Entry 6HQ5 (X-ray diffraction, 2.83 A resolution); this record covers chains A and B.

Chain A (and B):
Name: EAL Enzyme Bd1971
From: Bdellovibrio bacteriovorus (strain ATCC 15356 / DSM 50701 / NCIB 9529 / HD100)
Notes: chain B of this document is another copy of the same molecule, construct and numbering; everything in this record applies to it too
UniProt: Q6MLN6 (Q6MLN6_BDEBA); residue numbers follow UniProt; this construct covers 5-400
Sequence (398 residues; each row starts with the number of its first residue):
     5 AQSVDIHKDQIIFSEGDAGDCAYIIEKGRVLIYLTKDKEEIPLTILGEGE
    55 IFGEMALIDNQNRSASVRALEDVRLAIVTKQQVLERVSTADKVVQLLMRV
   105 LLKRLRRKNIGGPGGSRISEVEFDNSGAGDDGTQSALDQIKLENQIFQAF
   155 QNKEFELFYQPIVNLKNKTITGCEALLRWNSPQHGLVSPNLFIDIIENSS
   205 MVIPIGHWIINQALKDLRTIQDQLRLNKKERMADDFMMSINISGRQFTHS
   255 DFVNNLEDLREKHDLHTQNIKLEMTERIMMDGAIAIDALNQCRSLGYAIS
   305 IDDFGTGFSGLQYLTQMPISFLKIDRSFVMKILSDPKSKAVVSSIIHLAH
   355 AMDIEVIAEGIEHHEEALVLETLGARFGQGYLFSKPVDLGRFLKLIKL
Unresolved in the structure: 116-137 (chain B: 5, 116-135, 402)
Construct notes: expression tag (401-402)
Bound ions: Ca2+ site 1: E178, N245, E277, D306 (together with c-di-GMP); Ca2+ site 2: D306, D307, D329, E363 (together with c-di-GMP)
Small-molecule neighbours:
  - c-di-GMP (C2E; 9,9'-[(2R,3R,3aS,5S,7aR,9R,10R,10aS,12S,14aR)-3,5,10,12-tetrahydroxy-5,12-dioxidooctahydro-2H,7H-difuro[3,2-d:3',2'-j][1,3,7,9,2,8]tetraoxadiphosphacyclododecine-2,9-diyl]bis(2-amino-1,9-dihydro-6H-purin-6-one)): Q164, E178, A179, L180, L181, R182, I197, E201, I213, N245, S247, E277, D306, D307, D329, R330, E363, G364, I365, E366, G384, Y385, P390
  - adenosine-3',5'-cyclic-monophosphate (CMP): F17, I36, L47, T48, F56, G57, E58, M59, A60, N66, R67, S68, A69, L109, N113
What the authors report for this chain:
  - binding site for c-di-GMP: R182, Y385
  - conformationally variable residues (side-chain flip): R182, R330, Y385

Chain A / chain B interface:
Contacting residue pairs (91; chain A residue first):
  A5(A) - Q152(B)  hydrogen bond (backbone-side chain)
  Q6(A) - Q152(B)
  I28(A) - L141(B)  hydrophobic
  E30(A) - K145(B)  salt bridge
  L47(A) - K112(B)
  T48(A) - K112(B)
  L50(A) - R108(B)
  E54(A) - K107(B)  salt bridge
  I55(A) - R108(B)  hydrogen bond (backbone-side chain)
  E58(A) - R108(B)  salt bridge
  I62(A) - L101(B)  hydrophobic
  A80(A) - K145(B)
  I81(A) - N148(B)  hydrogen bond (backbone-side chain)
  V82(A) - I144(B)  hydrophobic
  T83(A) - N148(B)
  Q85(A) - S204(B)
  Q86(A) - I144(B)  hydrogen bond (side chain-backbone)
  Q86(A) - E147(B)
  Q86(A) - N148(B)  hydrogen bond
  E89(A) - S203(B)
  E89(A) - S204(B)  hydrogen bond (side chain-backbone)
  E89(A) - R249(B)  salt bridge
  R90(A) - D95(B)  salt bridge
  R90(A) - V97(B)
  R90(A) - V98(B)
  R90(A) - Q143(B)
  R90(A) - E147(B)  salt bridge
  D95(A) - R90(B)
  V97(A) - R90(B)
  V98(A) - R90(B)
  V98(A) - V98(B)  hydrophobic
  L101(A) - I62(B)  hydrophobic
  L101(A) - M102(B)  hydrophobic
  M102(A) - L101(B)  hydrophobic
  M102(A) - M102(B)  hydrophobic
  V104(A) - I55(B)  hydrophobic
  L105(A) - L106(B)  hydrophobic
  L105(A) - L109(B)  hydrophobic
  L106(A) - L105(B)  hydrophobic
  K107(A) - E54(B)  salt bridge
  R108(A) - L50(B)
  R108(A) - I55(B)  hydrogen bond (side chain-backbone)
  R108(A) - E58(B)  salt bridge
  R108(A) - L109(B)
  L109(A) - L105(B)  hydrophobic
  K112(A) - L109(B)
  K112(A) - K112(B)
  K112(A) - N113(B)
  L141(A) - I28(B)  hydrophobic
  I144(A) - Q86(B)
  I144(A) - R90(B)
  K145(A) - E30(B)  salt bridge
  E147(A) - Q86(B)
  E147(A) - R90(B)  salt bridge
  N148(A) - Q86(B)
  S203(A) - Q85(B)
  S204(A) - Q85(B)  hydrogen bond
  R249(A) - E89(B)  salt bridge
  E280(A) - S313(B)  hydrogen bond
  G309(A) - S313(B)
  G309(A) - L315(B)
  G309(A) - Q316(B)  hydrogen bond (backbone-backbone)
  T310(A) - S313(B)
  T310(A) - Q316(B)
  G311(A) - F312(B)
  G311(A) - S313(B)  hydrogen bond (backbone-backbone)
  F312(A) - G311(B)
  F312(A) - S313(B)  hydrogen bond (backbone-side chain)
  S313(A) - G309(B)  hydrogen bond (side chain-backbone)
  S313(A) - T310(B)  hydrogen bond (side chain-backbone)
  S313(A) - G311(B)  hydrogen bond (side chain-backbone)
  S313(A) - F312(B)
  S313(A) - S313(B)  hydrogen bond (backbone-side chain)
  L315(A) - G309(B)
  L315(A) - L315(B)  hydrophobic
  Q316(A) - G309(B)  hydrogen bond (side chain-backbone)
  Q316(A) - T310(B)
  Q316(A) - F332(B)
  T319(A) - K341(B)
  T319(A) - S342(B)  hydrogen bond (side chain-backbone)
  S331(A) - Q316(B)  hydrogen bond
  F332(A) - Q316(B)
  K341(A) - T319(B)  hydrogen bond (side chain-backbone)
  K341(A) - M356(B)
  S342(A) - T319(B)
  A344(A) - L352(B)
  V345(A) - L315(B)
  S348(A) - S348(B)  hydrogen bond
  S348(A) - L352(B)
  L352(A) - S348(B)
  M356(A) - K341(B)
Other interface residues (no listed pair), chain A (65 interface residues in all): G53, M59, V91, L100, Q143, N202, G314, L318
Other interface residues (no listed pair), chain B (57 interface residues in all): M59, I81, V91, V104, N202, E280, L318, M321, V345, A355

Summary:
The interface between chain A and chain B involves 65 residues on one side and 57 on the other, with 21
hydrogen bonds and 11 salt bridges. Polar contacts include E30(A)-K145(B), E54(A)-K107(B) and E58(A)-R108(B).
From the paper: a binding site for c-di-GMP at R182(A) and Y385(A); conformational variability at R182(A),
R330(A) and Y385(A).
Chain A and chain B are both EAL Enzyme Bd1971 (Bdellovibrio bacteriovorus (strain ATCC 15356 / DSM 50701 /
NCIB 9529 / HD100)); the structure, Structure of EAL Enzyme Bd1971 - cAMP and cyclic-di-GMP bound form, was
determined by X-ray diffraction (same publication as 6HQ2, 6HQ3, 6HQ4 and 6HQ7).
